7LGH - chains J and U of the 22 polymer chains in the assembly; structure by electron microscopy, 8.90 A resolution (very low resolution: no residue pairs are listed; an interface is given only as per-side residue counts).

[Chain J (and U)]
Protein: Capsid protein
Organism: Escherichia phage Qbeta
Notes: chain U of this document is another copy of the same molecule, construct and numbering; everything in this record applies to it too
UniProt: P03615 (CAPSD_BPQBE); residues 0-132 here correspond to UniProt positions 1-133 (UniProt number = residue number + 1)
Sequence (133 residues; row label = number of the first residue in the row; numbering starts at 0):
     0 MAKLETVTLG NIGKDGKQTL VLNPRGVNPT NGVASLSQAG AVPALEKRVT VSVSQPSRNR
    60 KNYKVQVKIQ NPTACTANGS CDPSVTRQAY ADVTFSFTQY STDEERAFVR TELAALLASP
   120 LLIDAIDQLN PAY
Disordered / not traced: 0
UniProt features mapped onto this chain:
  - site: Tyr89 (RNA-binding)

[Chain J / chain U interface]
At this resolution (9 A) residue pairs are not listed: 15 residues of chain J and 15 of chain U lie at the interface.

[In short]
The chain J/chain U interface involves 15 residues from each chain.
Chain J and chain U are both Capsid protein (Escherichia phage Qbeta); the structure, Asymmetric unit for
phage Qbeta small prolate particle, was determined by electron microscopy (same publication as 7LGE, 7LGF,
7LGG and 7LHD).
